Entry 7Y5W (electron microscopy, 3.50 A resolution); this record covers chains F and I of the 10 polymer chains in the assembly.

== Chain F ==
Name: Histone H4
Organism: Homo sapiens
Reference sequence: P62805 (H4_HUMAN); residues 0-102 here correspond to UniProt positions 1-103 (UniProt number = residue number + 1)
Amino-acid sequence (103 residues; each row starts with the number of its first residue; numbering starts at 0):
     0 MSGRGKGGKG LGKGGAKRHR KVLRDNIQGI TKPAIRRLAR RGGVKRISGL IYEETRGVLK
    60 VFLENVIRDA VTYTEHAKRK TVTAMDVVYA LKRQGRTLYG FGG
Disordered / not traced: 0-22, 95-102
Curated features (UniProtKB/Swiss-Prot):
  - DNA-binding region: Lys-16 to Lys-20
  - modified residue: Ser-1 (N-acetylserine), Arg-3 (Asymmetric dimethylarginine), Lys-5 (N6-(2-hydroxyisobutyryl)lysine), Lys-8 (N6-(2-hydroxyisobutyryl)lysine), Lys-12 (N6-(2-hydroxyisobutyryl)lysine), Lys-16 (N6-(2-hydroxyisobutyryl)lysine), Lys-20 (N6,N6,N6-trimethyllysine), Lys-31 (N6-(2-hydroxyisobutyryl)lysine), Lys-44 (N6-(2-hydroxyisobutyryl)lysine), Ser-47 (Phosphoserine), Tyr-51 (Phosphotyrosine), Lys-59 (N6-(2-hydroxyisobutyryl)lysine), Lys-77 (N6-(2-hydroxyisobutyryl)lysine), Lys-79 (N6-(2-hydroxyisobutyryl)lysine), Thr-80 (Phosphothreonine), Tyr-88 (Phosphotyrosine), Lys-91 (N6-(2-hydroxyisobutyryl)lysine)
  - cross-link (Glycyl lysine isopeptide (Lys-Gly)): Lys-12 (interchain with G-Cter in SUMO2), Lys-20 (interchain with G-Cter in SUMO2), Lys-31 (interchain with G-Cter in SUMO2), Lys-59 (interchain with G-Cter in SUMO2), Lys-79 (interchain with G-Cter in SUMO2), Lys-91 (interchain with G-Cter in SUMO2)

== Chain I ==
Molecule: Widom 601 DNA
Sequence (147 nucleotides; each row starts with the number of its first residue):
     1 CTGGAGAATC CCGGTGCCGA GGCCGCTCAA TTGGTCGTAG ACAGCTCTAG CACCGCTTAA
    61 ACGCACGTAC GCGCTGTCCC CCGCGTTTTA ACCGCCAAGG GGATTACTCC CTAGTCTCCA
   121 GGCACGTGTC ACATATATAC ATCCTGT
Disordered / not traced: 1-32, 134-147

== How chain F and chain I interact ==
Residue-residue contacts (13; chain F residue first):
  Arg-39(F) with DA52(I), salt bridge to the phosphate
  Arg-45(F) with DG50(I), hydrogen bond to the sugar; DC51(I), phosphate contact
  Ile-46(F) with DG50(I), sugar contact; DC51(I), hydrogen bond to the phosphate
  Ser-47(F) with DG50(I), hydrogen bond to the phosphate
  Gly-48(F) with DG50(I), hydrogen bond to the phosphate
  Arg-78(F) with DG71(I), phosphate contact
  Lys-79(F) with DC70(I), salt bridge to the phosphate; DG71(I), hydrogen bond to the phosphate
  Thr-80(F) with DC70(I), phosphate contact; DG71(I), hydrogen bond to the phosphate
  Thr-82(F) with DC72(I), phosphate contact
Also at the interface, not in a pair above, chain F (13 interface residues in all): Arg-35, Lys-44, Leu-49, Tyr-51

== Summary ==
13 residues of chain F face 6 of chain I across their interface; the contacts include 6 hydrogen bonds and 2
salt bridges. Among the polar pairs are Arg-45(F)/DG50(I), Ile-46(F)/DC51(I) and Ser-47(F)/DG50(I). UniProt
lists a DNA-binding region on chain F.
Chain F is Histone H4 (Homo sapiens) and chain I is Widom 601 DNA; the structure, Cryo-EM structure of the
left-handed Di-tetrasome, was determined by electron microscopy (same publication as 7Y5K, 7Y5L, 7Y5O, 7Y5U,
7Y5V, 7Y61 and 4 further entries).
